PDB entry 4ADQ | X-ray diffraction, 4.50 A resolution (low resolution: residue-level contacts below are approximate; hydrogen-bond / salt-bridge calls are withheld) | chains D and F of the 4 polymer chains in the assembly

Chain D:
Molecule: Secreted protein BARF1
Organism: Human gammaherpesvirus 4
UniProtKB: P0CW72 (BARF1_EBVG); residue numbers follow UniProt; this construct covers 21-221
Chain sequence (208 residues; row label = number of the first residue in the row):
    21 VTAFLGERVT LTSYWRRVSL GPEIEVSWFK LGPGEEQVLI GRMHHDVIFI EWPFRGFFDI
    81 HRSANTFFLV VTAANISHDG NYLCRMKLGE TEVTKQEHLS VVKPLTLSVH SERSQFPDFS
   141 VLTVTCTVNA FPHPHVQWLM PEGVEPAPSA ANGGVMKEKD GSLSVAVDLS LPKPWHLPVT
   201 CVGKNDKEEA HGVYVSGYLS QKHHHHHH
Disordered / not traced: 161-174, 221-228
Construct notes: expression tag (222-228); engineered mutation Ser169 (Thr in P0CW72)
Disulfides: Cys146-Cys201
Covalently attached groups: N-acetylglucosamine (NAG) linked to Asn95
Swiss-Prot annotation at these positions:
  - glycosylation: Asn95 (N-linked (GlcNAc...) asparagine)

Chain F:
Molecule: Macrophage colony-stimulating factor 1
Organism: Mus musculus
UniProtKB: P07141 (CSF1_MOUSE); residues 1-149 here correspond to UniProt positions 33-181 (UniProt number = residue number + 32)
Chain sequence (153 residues; each row starts with the number of its first residue; numbers below 1 keep their minus sign (Gly-3 is residue -3)):
    -3 GSHMKEVSEH CSHMIGNGHL KVLQQLIDSQ METSCQIAFE FVDQEQLDDP VCYLKKAFFL
    57 VQDIIDETMR FKDNTPNANA TERLQELSNN LNSCFTKDYE EQNKACVRTF HETPLQLLEK
   117 IKNFFNETKN LLEKDWNIFT KNCNNSFAKC SSR
Disordered / not traced: -3 to 4, 147-149
Construct notes: expression tag (-3 to 0)
Disulfides: Cys7-Cys90, Cys48-Cys139, Cys102-Cys146
Swiss-Prot annotation at these positions:
  - glycosylation (N-linked (GlcNAc...) asparagine): Asn75, Asn122, Asn140

Interface between chain D and chain F:
Residue-residue contacts (16; chain D residue first):
  Thr32(D) - His107(F)
  Tyr34(D) - Ala34(F)
  Tyr34(D) - Glu36(F)
  Arg36(D) - Glu63(F)
  Arg37(D) - Glu63(F)
  Arg37(D) - Arg66(F)
  Val38(D) - Ile33(F)
  Val38(D) - Glu63(F)
  Val38(D) - Thr64(F)
  Ser39(D) - Arg66(F)
  Ser83(D) - Gln32(F)
  Ala84(D) - Gln32(F)
  Asn85(D) - Ile33(F)
  Asn85(D) - Ala34(F)
  Thr86(D) - Ala34(F)
  Thr86(D) - His107(F)
Also at the interface, not in a pair above, chain F (10 interface residues in all): Asp59, Thr105

Summary:
Chain D and chain F each contribute 10 residues to their interface. N-acetylglucosamine is covalently linked
to Asn95(D).
Chain D is Secreted protein BARF1 (Human gammaherpesvirus 4) and chain F is Macrophage colony-stimulating
factor 1 (Mus musculus); the structure, Crystal structure of the mouse colony-stimulating factor 1 (mcsf-1)
cytokine in complex with the viral receptor ..., was determined by X-ray diffraction (same publication as
3UEZ, 3UF2, 3UF5 and 4ADF).
